PDB entry 3MTU | X-ray diffraction, 2.10 A resolution | chains B and D of the 6 polymer chains in the assembly

# Chain B (and D)
Molecule: Tropomyosin alpha-1 chain, Microtubule-associated protein RP/EB family member 1
Source organism: Gallus gallus
Notes: fragment: Fusion protein of residues 1-29 of chicken smooth muscle tropomyosin and residues 215-257 of human EB1 protein; chain D of this document is another copy of the same molecule, construct and numbering; everything in this record applies to it too
UniProt: chimeric construct of P04268, Q15691: residues 2-29 from P04268 (TPM1_CHICK), isoform P04268-7 positions 2-29 (same numbers); residues 216-257 from Q15691 positions 216-257 (same numbers)
Sequence (75 residues; row label = number of the first residue in the row; note: 185 numbers in that range are skipped by the numbering (no residue carries them; nothing is unmodelled there); numbers below 1 keep their minus sign (Gly-2 is residue -2)):
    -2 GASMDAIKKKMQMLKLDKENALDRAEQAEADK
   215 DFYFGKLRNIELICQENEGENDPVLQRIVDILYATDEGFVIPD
Not modelled in the structure: 251-257 (chain D: -2 to -1, 252-257)
Sequence notes: expression tag (-2 to 0); linker (215)
Modified / non-standard residues: Mse1 (selenomethionine); Mse8 (selenomethionine; parent Met); Mse10 (selenomethionine; parent Met)
Swiss-Prot annotation at these positions:
  - region: Lys220 to Ile242 (APC-binding), Glu232 to Ile255 (Interaction with SKA1)
  - modified residue: Lys220 (N6-acetyllysine)

# Chain B / chain D interface
Contacting residue pairs (13; chain B residue first):
  Gly-2(B) - Glu232(D)
  Ala-1(B) - Glu232(D)
  Asp2(B) - Glu232(D)
  Asp2(B) - Val243(D)
  Asp2(B) - Tyr247(D)
  Lys5(B) - Asp244(D)  salt bridge
  Lys5(B) - Tyr247(D)
  Lys6(B) - Glu225(D)  salt bridge
  Lys6(B) - Tyr247(D)
  Gln9(B) - Leu246(D)  hydrogen bond (side chain-backbone)
  Gln9(B) - Tyr247(D)
  Gln9(B) - Ala248(D)  hydrogen bond (side chain-backbone)
  Lys12(B) - Thr249(D)
Other interface residues (no listed pair), chain B (8 interface residues in all): Leu13
Other interface residues (no listed pair), chain D (11 interface residues in all): Arg222, Gln229, Asn235

# In short
Chain B and chain D form an interface of 8 and 11 residues respectively; the contacts include 2 hydrogen bonds
and 2 salt bridges. Polar pairs include Lys5(B)-Asp244(D), Lys6(B)-Glu225(D) and Gln9(B)-Leu246(D).
Both chains are Tropomyosin alpha-1 chain, Microtubule-associated protein RP/EB family member 1 (Gallus
gallus). Entry 3MTU (Structure of the Tropomyosin Overlap Complex from Chicken Smooth Muscle) was determined
by X-ray diffraction, deposited together with 3MUD.
